Entry 1UDR (X-ray diffraction, 1.90 A resolution); this record covers chains A and D of the 4 polymer chains in the assembly.

# Chain A (and D)
Protein: Chey protein
Organism: Escherichia coli
Notes: chain D of this document is another copy of the same molecule, construct and numbering; everything in this record applies to it too
UniProtKB: P06143 (CHEY_ECOLI); residues 3-129 here correspond to UniProt positions 2-128 (UniProt number = residue number - 1)
Chain sequence (129 residues; each row starts with the number of its first residue):
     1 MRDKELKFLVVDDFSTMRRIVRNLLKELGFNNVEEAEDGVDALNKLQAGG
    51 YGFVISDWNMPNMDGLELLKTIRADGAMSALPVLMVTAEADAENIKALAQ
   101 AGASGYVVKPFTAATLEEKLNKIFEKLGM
Disordered / not traced: 1-3
Construct notes: engineered mutation Asp91 (Lys90 in P06143), Ala92 (Lys91 in P06143), Lys96 (Ile95 in P06143), Leu98 (Ala97 in P06143)

# Chain A / chain D interface
Residue-residue contacts - 22 pairs, chain A then chain D:
  Glu5(A) with Gly128(D)
  Lys7(A) with Lys126(D), hydrogen bond (side chain-backbone)
  Asn32(A) with Leu127(D), hydrogen bond (side chain-backbone); Gly128(D)
  Ala48(A) with Lys126(D), hydrogen bond (backbone-side chain)
  Gly49(A) with Lys126(D)
  Tyr51(A) with Ala80(D)
  Gly52(A) with Ala80(D)
  Gly76(A) with Arg73(D)
  Ala77(A) with Arg73(D); Gln100(D); Ala101(D)
  Ser79(A) with Ala74(D)
  Ala80(A) with Arg73(D); Ala74(D); Asp75(D); Gly76(D); Ser79(D)
  Leu81(A) with Ser79(D)
  Leu127(A) with Ala77(D)
  Gly128(A) with Ala77(D)
  Met129(A) with Ala77(D), hydrophobic
Other interface residues (no listed pair), chain A (17 interface residues in all): Gly50, Pro82
Other interface residues (no listed pair), chain D (14 interface residues in all): Gly102, Met129

# Overview
The interface between chain A and chain D involves 17 residues on one side and 14 on the other, with 3
hydrogen bonds. Polar pairs include Lys7(A)-Lys126(D), Asn32(A)-Leu127(D) and Ala48(A)-Lys126(D).
Both chains are Chey protein (Escherichia coli). Entry 1UDR (Chey mutant with lys 91 replaced by asp, lys 92
replaced by ala, ile 96 replaced ...) was determined by X-ray diffraction together with 1E6K, 1E6L and 1E6M
from the same study.
